6N7X - chains D and E of the 16 polymer chains in the assembly; structure by electron microscopy, 3.60 A resolution.

[Chain D]
Name: U1 small nuclear ribonucleoprotein component PRP42
From: Saccharomyces cerevisiae (strain ATCC 204508 / S288c)
Reference sequence: Q03776 (PRP42_YEAST); residues 1-544 here = UniProt positions 1-544
Amino-acid sequence (544 residues; numbered 1 to 544; the number before each row is that of its first residue):
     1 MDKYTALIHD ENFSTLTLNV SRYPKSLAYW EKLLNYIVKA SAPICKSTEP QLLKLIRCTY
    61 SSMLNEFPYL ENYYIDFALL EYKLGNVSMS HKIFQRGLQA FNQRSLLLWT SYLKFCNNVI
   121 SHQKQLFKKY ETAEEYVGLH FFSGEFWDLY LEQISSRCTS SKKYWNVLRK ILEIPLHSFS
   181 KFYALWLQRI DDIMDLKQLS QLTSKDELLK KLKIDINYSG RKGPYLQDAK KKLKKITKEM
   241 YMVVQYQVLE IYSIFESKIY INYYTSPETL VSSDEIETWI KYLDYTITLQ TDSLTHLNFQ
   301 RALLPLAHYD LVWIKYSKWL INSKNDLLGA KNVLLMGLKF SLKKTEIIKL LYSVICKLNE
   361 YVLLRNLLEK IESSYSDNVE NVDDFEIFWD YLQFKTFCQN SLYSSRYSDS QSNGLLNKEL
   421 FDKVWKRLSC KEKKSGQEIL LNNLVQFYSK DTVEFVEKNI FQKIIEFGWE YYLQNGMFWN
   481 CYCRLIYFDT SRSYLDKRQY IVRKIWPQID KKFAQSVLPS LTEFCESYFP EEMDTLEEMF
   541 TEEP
Unresolved in the structure: 1, 541-544
Curated features (UniProtKB/Swiss-Prot):
  - motif: Lys230 to Lys235 (Nuclear localization signal)

[Chain E]
Name: Pre-mRNA-processing factor 39
From: Saccharomyces cerevisiae (strain ATCC 204508 / S288c)
Reference sequence: P39682 (PRP39_YEAST); the construct has insertions or renumbered stretches relative to UniProt, so the offset changes along the chain: 26-285 = UniProt 1-260; 288-629 = UniProt 288-629
Amino-acid sequence (629 residues; row label = number of the first residue in the row; note: 2 numbers in that range are skipped by the numbering (no residue carries them; nothing is unmodelled there); a row labelled like 285A-285Z holds insertion residues (285A, then the next letters in order)):
    26 MPDETNFTIE DIEPRPDALR GLDTQFLQDN TALVQAYRGL DWSDISSLTQ MVDVIEQTVV
    86 KYGNPNDSIK LALETILWQI LRKYPLLFGF WKRFATIEYQ LFGLKKSIAV LATSVKWFPT
   146 SLELWCDYLN VLCVNNPNET DFIRNNFEIA KDLIGKQFLS HPFWDKFIEF EVGQKNWHNV
   206 QRIYEYIIEV PLHQYARFFT SYKKFLNEKN LKTTRNIDIV LRKTQTTVNE IWQFESKIKQ
   266 PFFNLGQVLN DDLENWSRYL
285A-285Z KFVTDPSKSLDKEFVMSVFDRCLIPC
  286A L
   288 YHENTWMMYI KWLTKKNISD EVVVDIYQKA NTFLPLDFKT LRYDFLRFLK RKYRSNNTLF
   348 NNIFNETVSR YLKIWPNDIL LMTEYLCMLK RHSFKNSLDQ SPKEILEKQT SFTKILETSI
   408 TNYINNQIDA KVHLQTLIND KNLSIVVVEL IKTTWLVLKN NMQTRKYFNL YQKNILIKNS
   468 VPFWLTYYKF EKSNVNFTKL NKFIRELGVE IYLPTTVMND ILTDYKTFYL THSNIVTYES
   528 SIIDSNTFDP ILYPELKMSN PKYDPVLNTT ANVDWHKKTE WKEAGHIGIT TERPQISNSI
   588 IECNSGTLIQ KPISLPNFRN LEKINQVKIN DLYTEEFLKE GK
Unresolved in the structure: 26-42, 285A-285Z, 286A, 628-629

[Chain D / chain E interface]
Pairs across the interface - 111 pairs, chain D then chain E:
  Glu131(D) with Asn591(E); Gly593(E)
  Glu134(D) with Asn591(E); Ser592(E), hydrogen bond (side chain-backbone)
  Tyr150(D) with Ser592(E)
  Lys162(D) with Ile596(E)
  Lys163(D) with Ile596(E)
  Asn166(D) with Ser592(E); Leu595(E); Ile596(E); Ile600(E)
  Val167(D) with Ser592(E)
  Arg169(D) with Ile600(E); Ser601(E), hydrogen bond (side chain-backbone); Leu602(E); Pro603(E)
  Lys170(D) with Ile587(E); Cys590(E); Leu595(E)
  Glu173(D) with Ile583(E); Ser586(E); Ile587(E), hydrogen bond (side chain-backbone); Ile588(E)
  Ile174(D) with Ile588(E), hydrophobic
  Thr203(D) with Ile600(E); Leu602(E)
  Ser204(D) with Pro599(E)
  Glu207(D) with Leu602(E)
  Lys211(D) with Asn604(E)
  Ile236(D) with Leu602(E), hydrophobic; Phe605(E)
  Glu239(D) with Phe605(E)
  Met240(D) with Pro603(E), hydrophobic; Phe605(E), hydrophobic
  Val243(D) with Gln582(E); Ile583(E), hydrophobic; Phe605(E), hydrophobic
  Tyr246(D) with Thr578(E); Arg580(E); Pro581(E); Ile611(E)
  Glu250(D) with Gly572(E); Arg580(E), salt bridge
  Ile254(D) with His573(E)
  Tyr285(D) with Ala571(E), hydrophobic; Gly572(E); Arg580(E)
  Thr288(D) with Trp562(E), hydrogen bond (backbone-side chain); Glu567(E); Trp568(E)
  Leu289(D) with Trp568(E), hydrophobic
  Gln290(D) with Trp562(E); Glu589(E)
  Thr291(D) with Glu589(E)
  Lys318(D) with Leu543(E)
  Ile321(D) with Leu539(E), hydrophobic; Leu543(E), hydrophobic
  Asn325(D) with Leu554(E)
  Lys349(D) with Lys513(E); Glu542(E)
  Leu350(D) with Glu542(E)
  Ser353(D) with Lys513(E); Ile538(E); Leu539(E)
  Val354(D) with Leu539(E), hydrophobic
  Cys356(D) with Tyr525(E); Ile538(E), hydrophobic
  Lys357(D) with Tyr525(E); Ile529(E); Asp536(E); Leu539(E)
  Tyr361(D) with Ile522(E), hydrophobic; Tyr525(E)
  Trp389(D) with Thr514(E)
  Gln393(D) with Thr514(E), hydrogen bond; Leu517(E)
  Phe394(D) with Leu517(E), hydrophobic
  Thr396(D) with Thr518(E)
  Phe397(D) with Leu517(E); Ser520(E); Asn521(E); Ile522(E), hydrophobic
  Asn400(D) with Leu517(E); Thr518(E); Ser520(E); Asn521(E)
  Ser401(D) with Asn521(E); Ile522(E), hydrogen bond (side chain-backbone)
  Gln411(D) with Val482(E)
  Ser412(D) with His519(E)
  Gly414(D) with Thr518(E)
  Asn443(D) with Thr514(E)
  Gln446(D) with His519(E), hydrogen bond (backbone-side chain)
  Phe447(D) with His519(E)
  Tyr448(D) with Ser480(E)
  Tyr487(D) with Leu443(E)
  Phe488(D) with Leu443(E), hydrophobic; Lys476(E)
  Tyr494(D) with Val444(E)
  Arg498(D) with Leu385(E)
  Gln499(D) with Leu385(E)
  Arg503(D) with Leu385(E)
  Glu526(D) with Lys337(E); Glu371(E)
  Tyr528(D) with Lys476(E), hydrogen bond
  Pro530(D) with Cys374(E); Lys377(E); Arg378(E)
  Glu531(D) with Asn383(E)
  Glu532(D) with Leu385(E)
  Met533(D) with Arg378(E), hydrogen bond
Interface residues without a listed pair, chain D (76 interface residues in all): Glu135, Leu139, Met242, Gln247, Phe255, Asp292, Asn322, Leu327, Asn359, Leu415, Leu495, Ser527, Asp534
Interface residues without a listed pair, chain E (70 interface residues in all): Ser384, Pro389, Ile392, Leu393, Gln396, Lys439, Trp442, Lys479, Phe515, Tyr516, Tyr550, Asn585, Leu608

[In short]
The interface between chain D and chain E involves 76 residues on one side and 70 on the other; the contacts
include 9 hydrogen bonds and 1 salt bridge. Polar contacts include Glu250(D)-Arg580(E), Glu134(D)-Ser592(E)
and Arg169(D)-Ser601(E).
Here chain D is U1 small nuclear ribonucleoprotein component PRP42 and chain E is Pre-mRNA-processing factor
39, both from Saccharomyces cerevisiae (strain ATCC 204508 / S288c). Entry 6N7X (S. cerevisiae U1 snRNP) was
determined by electron microscopy.
